Entry 8G8G (electron microscopy, 3.20 A resolution); this record covers chains A and J of the 11 polymer chains in the assembly.

# Chain A
Molecule: Histone H3
Organism: Xenopus laevis
UniProt: P84233 (H32_XENLA); residues 1-135 here correspond to UniProt positions 2-136 (UniProt number = residue number + 1)
Chain sequence (135 residues; numbered 1 to 135; the number before each row is that of its first residue):
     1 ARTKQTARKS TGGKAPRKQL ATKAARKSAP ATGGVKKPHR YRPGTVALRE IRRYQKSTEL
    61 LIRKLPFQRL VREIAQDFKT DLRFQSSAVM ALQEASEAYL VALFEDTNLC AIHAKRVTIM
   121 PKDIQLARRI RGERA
Unresolved in the structure: 1-23, 135
Differences from the reference sequence: variant Ala102 (Gly103 in P84233)
UniProt features mapped onto this chain:
  - modified residue: Arg2 (Asymmetric dimethylarginine), Thr3 (Phosphothreonine), Lys4 (Allysine), Gln5 (5-glutamyl dopamine), Thr6 (Phosphothreonine), Arg8 (Citrulline), Lys9 (N6,N6,N6-trimethyllysine), Ser10 (ADP-ribosylserine), Thr11 (Phosphothreonine), Lys14 (N6-(2-hydroxyisobutyryl)lysine), Arg17 (Asymmetric dimethylarginine), Lys18 (N6-(2-hydroxyisobutyryl)lysine), Lys23 (N6-(2-hydroxyisobutyryl)lysine), Arg26 (Citrulline), Lys27 (N6,N6,N6-trimethyllysine), Ser28 (ADP-ribosylserine), Lys36 (N6,N6,N6-trimethyllysine), Lys37 (N6-methyllysine), Tyr41 (Phosphotyrosine), Lys56 (N6,N6,N6-trimethyllysine) and 8 more in UniProt
  - lipidation: Cys110 (S-palmitoyl cysteine)

# Chain J
Molecule: Lin28b DNA
Sequence (182 nucleotides; row label = number of the first residue in the row; numbers below 1 keep their minus sign (DG-106 is residue -106)):
  -106 GCATAAGTTA AGTGGTATTA ACATATCCTC AGTGGTGAGT ATTAACATGG AACTTACTCC
   -46 AACAATACAG ATGCTGAATA AATGTAGTCT AAGTGAAGAA AGAAGGAAAG GTGGGAGCTG
    14 CCATCACTCA GAATTGTCCA GCAGGGATTG TGCAAGCTTG TGAATAAAGA CACATACTTC
    74 AT
Unresolved in the structure: -106 to -101, 74-75

# Interface between chain A and chain J
Contacting residue pairs - 30 pairs, chain A then chain J:
  Arg26(A) - DA1(J)  phosphate contact
  Arg26(A) - DA2(J)  salt bridge to the phosphate
  Arg40(A) - DG8(J)  base contact
  Arg40(A) - DA9(J)  hydrogen bond to the base
  Arg40(A) - DG10(J)  hydrogen bond to the sugar
  Tyr41(A) - DT-67(J)  sugar contact
  Tyr41(A) - DA-66(J)  sugar contact
  Tyr41(A) - DA9(J)  sugar contact
  Tyr41(A) - DG10(J)  hydrogen bond to the phosphate
  Arg42(A) - DA9(J)  sugar contact
  Pro43(A) - DG8(J)  phosphate contact
  Pro43(A) - DA9(J)  phosphate contact
  Gly44(A) - DG8(J)  phosphate contact
  Gly44(A) - DA9(J)  hydrogen bond to the phosphate
  Thr45(A) - DA9(J)  phosphate contact
  Val46(A) - DA9(J)  hydrogen bond to the phosphate
  Val46(A) - DG10(J)  phosphate contact
  Ala47(A) - DA9(J)  hydrogen bond to the phosphate
  Arg49(A) - DA-66(J)  sugar contact
  Arg49(A) - DT-65(J)  phosphate contact
  Arg53(A) - DT-65(J)  salt bridge to the phosphate
  Lys56(A) - DT-64(J)  salt bridge to the phosphate
  Arg63(A) - DT17(J)  phosphate contact
  Arg63(A) - DC18(J)  salt bridge to the phosphate
  Lys64(A) - DC18(J)  hydrogen bond to the phosphate
  Leu65(A) - DC18(J)  hydrogen bond to the phosphate
  Pro66(A) - DT17(J)  phosphate contact
  Arg69(A) - DT17(J)  salt bridge to the phosphate
  Arg83(A) - DA26(J)  sugar contact
  Arg83(A) - DT27(J)  sugar contact
Other interface residues (no listed pair), chain A (21 interface residues in all): Pro38, His39, Thr118
Other interface residues (no listed pair), chain J (17 interface residues in all): DG-68, DG7, DC11, DA19

# Overview
21 residues of chain A face 17 of chain J across their interface; the contacts include 8 hydrogen bonds and 5
salt bridges. Polar contacts include Arg40(A)-DA9(J), Arg40(A)-DG10(J) and Tyr41(A)-DG10(J).
Here chain A is Histone H3 (Xenopus laevis) and chain J is Lin28b DNA. Entry 8G8G (Interaction of H3 tail in
LIN28B nucleosome with Oct4) was determined by electron microscopy (same publication as 8G87, 8G88, 8G8B and
8G8E).
